Entry 5N3U (X-ray diffraction, 1.89 A resolution); this record covers chains A and B.

# Chain A
Molecule: Phycocyanobilin lyase subunit alpha
Source organism: Nostoc sp. PCC 7120
Notes: EC 4.-.-.-
Reference sequence: P07125 (CPCE_NOSS1); numbering as in UniProt (aligned over 1-276)
Amino-acid sequence (276 residues; each row starts with the number of its first residue):
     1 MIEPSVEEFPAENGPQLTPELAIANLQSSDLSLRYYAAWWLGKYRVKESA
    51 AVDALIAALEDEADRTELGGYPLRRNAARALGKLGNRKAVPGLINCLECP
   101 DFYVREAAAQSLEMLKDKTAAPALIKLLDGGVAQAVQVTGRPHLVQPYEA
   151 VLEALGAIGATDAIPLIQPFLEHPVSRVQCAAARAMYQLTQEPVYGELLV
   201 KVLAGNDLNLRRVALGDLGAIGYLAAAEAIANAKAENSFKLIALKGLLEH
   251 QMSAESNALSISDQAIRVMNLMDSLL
Not modelled in the structure: 1-3, 253-259

# Chain B
Molecule: Phycocyanobilin lyase subunit beta
Source organism: Nostoc sp. PCC 7120
Notes: EC 4.-.-.-
Reference sequence: P29985 (CPCF_NOSS1); residues 1-200 here = UniProt positions 1-200
Amino-acid sequence (208 residues; row label = number of the first residue in the row):
     1 MTNELINGVALADTPEKLVKAVQELALAKDVAAIPTLIAVFGYNNPTAAA
    51 IASTALVQLGEVAVPQLLTQIDDYNYGARAYSIRTLAAIADPRALDVLID
   101 AAATDFAPSVRRAAAKGLGNLHWHKLEFPDNQTAPKKALETLLFISQDAE
   151 WSIRYAAIVGLQGLVNIPDLQQPIHTRLKEMLASDAEKAVRARILLAQSQ
   201 LEHHHHHH
Not modelled in the structure: 1-29, 200-208
Construct notes: expression tag (201-208)
What the authors report for this chain:
  - catalytic residues: Tyr76 (proposed by the authors, not directly observed)
  - contacts within the chain: Tyr76-Ala107

# How chain A and chain B interact
Contacting residue pairs (40):
  Glu8(A) - Tyr76(B)  hydrogen bond
  Pro10(A) - Phe106(B)
  Pro10(A) - Pro108(B)  hydrophobic
  Glu12(A) - Asp148(B)
  Glu12(A) - Ala149(B)
  Glu12(A) - Glu150(B)
  Asn13(A) - Ala103(B)
  Asn13(A) - Thr104(B)  hydrogen bond (side chain-backbone)
  Asn13(A) - Asp105(B)  hydrogen bond (side chain-backbone)
  Asn13(A) - Phe106(B)
  Asn13(A) - Arg111(B)
  Asn13(A) - Asp148(B)
  Gly14(A) - Asp148(B)
  Pro15(A) - Phe144(B)
  Ser32(A) - Glu140(B)
  Ser32(A) - Phe144(B)
  Tyr35(A) - Asp100(B)  hydrogen bond
  Tyr36(A) - Ala103(B)
  Tyr36(A) - Phe144(B)  hydrophobic
  Trp39(A) - Thr104(B)
  Trp39(A) - Phe106(B)  hydrophobic
  Lys43(A) - Phe106(B)
  Tyr44(A) - Phe106(B)
  Asp64(A) - Lys137(B)  salt bridge
  Arg65(A) - Lys137(B)
  Thr66(A) - Leu95(B)
  Thr66(A) - Asp96(B)  hydrogen bond
  Glu67(A) - Pro92(B)
  Glu67(A) - Arg93(B)
  Glu67(A) - Leu95(B)
  Glu67(A) - Leu126(B)
  Glu67(A) - Asp130(B)
  Glu67(A) - Ala134(B)
  Leu68(A) - Asp130(B)  hydrogen bond (backbone-side chain)
  Arg75(A) - Asp96(B)  salt bridge
  Gly140(A) - Arg93(B)  hydrogen bond (backbone-side chain)
  Pro142(A) - Thr69(B)
  Arg212(A) - Asp72(B)  salt bridge
  Arg212(A) - Tyr74(B)
  Phe239(A) - Tyr74(B)  hydrophobic
Also at the interface, not in a pair above, chain A (26 interface residues in all): Glu7, Asp30, Leu31, Leu33
Also at the interface, not in a pair above, chain B (29 interface residues in all): Pro65, Leu68, Ile99, Thr133, Thr141
The authors on this interface:
  - residue pairs: Glu8(A)-Tyr76(B) (hydrogen bond)
  - interface residues, chain A: Pro4(A), Arg75(A)

# In short
26 residues of chain A face 29 of chain B across their interface; the contacts include 7 hydrogen bonds and 3
salt bridges. Polar contacts include Asp64(A)-Lys137(B), Arg75(A)-Asp96(B) and Arg212(A)-Asp72(B). The paper
describes a hydrogen bond between Glu8(A) and Tyr76(B). The paper reports the catalytic residue Tyr76(B);
interface residues Pro4(A) and Arg75(A).
Here chain A is Phycocyanobilin lyase subunit alpha and chain B is Phycocyanobilin lyase subunit beta, both
from Nostoc sp. PCC 7120. Entry 5N3U (The structure of the complex of CpcE and CpcF of phycocyanin lyase from
Nostoc sp. PCC7120) was determined by X-ray diffraction.
